8T2E - chains B and H of the 8 polymer chains in the assembly; structure by electron microscopy, 3.50 A resolution.

Chain B:
Molecule: Transmembrane protein gp41
Source organism: Human immunodeficiency virus 1
Sequence (153 residues; each row starts with the number of its first residue):
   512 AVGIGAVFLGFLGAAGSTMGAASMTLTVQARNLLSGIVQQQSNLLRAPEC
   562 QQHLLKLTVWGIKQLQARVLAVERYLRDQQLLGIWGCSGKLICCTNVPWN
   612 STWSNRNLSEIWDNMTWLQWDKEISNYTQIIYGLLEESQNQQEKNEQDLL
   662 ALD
Unresolved in the structure: 547-570, 664
Disulfide bonds: Cys598-Cys604
Glycans and other covalent adducts: N-acetylglucosamine (NAG) linked to Asn611, Asn618, Asn637
From the paper describing this entry:
  - post-translational modification sites: Asn611, Asn637
  - mutagenesis - N611A: increased binding to experimental group

Chain H:
Molecule: FP3 Heavy Chain
Source organism: Macaca mulatta
Sequence (130 residues; each row starts with the number of its first residue; X marks 130 residues of unknown identity (built as UNK)):
     1 XXXXXXXXXXXXXXXXXXXXXXXXXXXXXXXXXXXXXXXXXXXXXXXXXX
    51 XXXXXXXXXXXXXXXXXXXXXXXXXXXXXXXXXXXXXXXXXXXXXXXXXX
   101 XXXXXXXXXXXXXXXXXXXXXXXXXXXXXX

Chain B / chain H interface:
Chain B residues in contact with chain H, 11 residues: Ala512, Val513, Gly514, Ile515, Val518, Phe519, Leu520, Gly521, Arg542, Asn543, Ser546
The authors on this interface:
  - epitope / paratope residues, chain B: Ala512(B), Ile515(B), Val518(B)

Summary:
No residue of chain B is in contact with chain H. Covalently linked N-acetylglucosamine: at Asn611(B),
Asn618(B) and Asn637(B). The paper reports that N611A of chain B increases binding to experimental group;
epitope/paratope residues Ala512(B), Ile515(B) and Val518(B).
Chain B is Transmembrane protein gp41 (Human immunodeficiency virus 1) and chain H is FP3 Heavy Chain (Macaca
mulatta); the structure, BG505 Boost2 SOSIP.664 in complex with NHP polyclonal antibody FP3, was determined by
electron microscopy, deposited together with 8T2F, 8SWV, 8SWW and 8SWX.
